Entry 6WX6 (electron microscopy, 2.00 A resolution); this record covers chains A and V of the 24 polymer chains in the assembly.

[Chain A (and V)]
Molecule: Ferritin light chain
Organism: Homo sapiens
Notes: chain V of this document is another copy of the same molecule, construct and numbering; everything in this record applies to it too
Reference sequence: P02792 (FRIL_HUMAN); residues 4-178 here correspond to UniProt positions 1-175 (UniProt number = residue number - 3)
Sequence (227 residues; each row starts with the number of its first residue; numbers below 1 keep their minus sign (Thr-28 is residue -28)):
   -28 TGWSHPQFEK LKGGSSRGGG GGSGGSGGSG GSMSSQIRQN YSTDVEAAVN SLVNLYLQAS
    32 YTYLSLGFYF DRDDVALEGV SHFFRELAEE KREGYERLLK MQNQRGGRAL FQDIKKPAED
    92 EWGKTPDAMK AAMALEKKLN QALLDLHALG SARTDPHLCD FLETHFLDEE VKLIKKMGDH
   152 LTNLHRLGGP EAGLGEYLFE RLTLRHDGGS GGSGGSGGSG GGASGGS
Unresolved in the structure: -28 to 4, 177-198
Sequence notes: expression tag (-28 to 3, 179-198); engineered mutation Arg176 (Lys173 in P02792)
Metal / ion sites: Ca2+: Glu134 (shared with 1 residue of chain F; 1 residue of chain L)

[Chain A / chain V interface]
Contacting residue pairs - 52 pairs, chain A then chain V:
  Ser6(A) with Asp44(V), hydrogen bond
  Gln7(A) with Asp44(V), hydrogen bond
  Ile8(A) with Asp44(V)
  Leu28(A) with Tyr32(V)
  Tyr32(A) with Leu28(V); Phe82(V); Gln83(V), hydrogen bond (side chain-backbone); Ile85(V), hydrophobic
  Leu35(A) with Tyr66(V), hydrophobic
  Ser36(A) with Phe82(V)
  Phe39(A) with Glu67(V); Leu70(V), hydrophobic; Lys71(V); Asn74(V), hydrogen bond (backbone-side chain)
  Asp42(A) with Asn74(V), hydrogen bond
  Arg43(A) with Asn74(V); Arg79(V)
  Asp44(A) with Ser6(V), hydrogen bond; Gln7(V), hydrogen bond; Ile8(V); Arg79(V), salt bridge
  Asp45(A) with Arg79(V), salt bridge
  Arg56(A) with Glu67(V), salt bridge
  Arg63(A) with Arg63(V)
  Tyr66(A) with Leu35(V), hydrophobic
  Glu67(A) with Phe39(V); Arg56(V), salt bridge
  Leu70(A) with Phe39(V), hydrophobic
  Lys71(A) with Phe39(V)
  Asn74(A) with Phe39(V), hydrogen bond (side chain-backbone); Asp42(V), hydrogen bond; Arg43(V)
  Arg79(A) with Arg43(V); Asp44(V), salt bridge; Asp45(V), salt bridge
  Leu81(A) with Asp91(V)
  Phe82(A) with Tyr32(V); Ser36(V); Lys87(V)
  Gln83(A) with Tyr32(V), hydrogen bond (backbone-side chain); Lys87(V)
  Asp84(A) with Ile85(V); Lys86(V); Lys87(V), hydrogen bond (side chain-backbone)
  Ile85(A) with Tyr32(V), hydrophobic; Asp84(V); Ile85(V), hydrogen bond (backbone-backbone)
  Lys86(A) with Asp84(V)
  Lys87(A) with Phe82(V); Gln83(V); Asp84(V), hydrogen bond (backbone-side chain)
  Asp91(A) with Leu81(V)
Interface residues without a listed pair, chain A (31 interface residues in all): Asn25, Gly77, Pro88
Interface residues without a listed pair, chain V (31 interface residues in all): Asn25, Gly77, Pro88

[In short]
The chain A/chain V interface involves 31 residues from each chain; the contacts include 13 hydrogen bonds and
6 salt bridges. Polar pairs include Asp44(A)-Arg79(V), Asp45(A)-Arg79(V) and Arg56(A)-Glu67(V).
Chain A and chain V are both Ferritin light chain (Homo sapiens); the structure, Cryo-EM Structure of Human
Apoferritin Light Chain Vitrified Using Back-it-up, was determined by electron microscopy together with 6WXB
from the same study.
